8YVY - chains G and I of the 16 polymer chains in the assembly; structure by electron microscopy, 3.02 A resolution.

[Chain G]
Molecule: Spike glycoprotein E1
From: Semliki Forest virus 4
UniProtKB: A0A0E3T652 (A0A0E3T652_SFV); residues 1-438 here correspond to UniProt positions 816-1253 (UniProt number = residue number + 815)
Amino-acid sequence (438 residues; numbered 1 to 438; the number before each row is that of its first residue):
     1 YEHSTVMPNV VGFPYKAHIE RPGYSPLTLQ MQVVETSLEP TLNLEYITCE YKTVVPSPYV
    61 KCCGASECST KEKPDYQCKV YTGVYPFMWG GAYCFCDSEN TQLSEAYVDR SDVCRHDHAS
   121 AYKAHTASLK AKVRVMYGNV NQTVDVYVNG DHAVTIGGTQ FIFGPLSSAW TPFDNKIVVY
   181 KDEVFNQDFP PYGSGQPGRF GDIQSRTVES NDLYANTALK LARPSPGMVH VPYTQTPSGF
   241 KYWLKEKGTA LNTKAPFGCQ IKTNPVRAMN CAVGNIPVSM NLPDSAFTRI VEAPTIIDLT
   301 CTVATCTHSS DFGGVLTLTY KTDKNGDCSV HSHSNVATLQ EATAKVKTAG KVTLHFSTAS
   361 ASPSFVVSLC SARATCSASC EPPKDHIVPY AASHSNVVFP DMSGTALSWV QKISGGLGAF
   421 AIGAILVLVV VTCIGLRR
Disulfides: Cys49-Cys114, Cys62-Cys94, Cys63-Cys96, Cys259-Cys271, Cys301-Cys376, Cys306-Cys380, Cys328-Cys370
Glycans and other covalent adducts: N-acetylglucosamine (NAG) linked to Asn141

[Chain I]
Molecule: Spike glycoprotein E2
From: Semliki Forest virus 4
UniProtKB: A0A0E3T652 (A0A0E3T652_SFV); residues 5-422 here correspond to UniProt positions 338-755 (UniProt number = residue number + 333)
Amino-acid sequence (418 residues; numbered 5 to 422; the number before each row is that of its first residue):
     5 HFNVYKATRP YIAYCADCGA GHSCHSPVAI EAVRSEATDG MLKIQFSAQI GIDKSDNHDY
    65 TKIRYADGHA IENAVRSSLK VATSGDCFVH GTMGHFILAK CPPGEFLQVS IQDTRNAVRA
   125 CRIQYHHDPQ PVGREKFTIR PHYGKEIPCT TYQQTTAKTV EEIDMHMPPD TPDRTLLSQQ
   185 SGNVKITVGG KKVKYNCTCG TGNVGTTNSD MTINTCLIEQ CHVSVTDHKK WQFNSPFVPR
   245 ADEPARKGKV HIPFPLDNIT CRVPMAREPT VIHGKREVTL HLHPDHPTLF SYRTLGEDPQ
   305 YHEEWVTAAV ERTIPVPVDG MEYHWGNNDP VRLWSQLTTE GKPHGWPHQI VQYYYGLYPA
   365 ATVSAVVGMS LLALISIFAS CYMLVAARSK CLTPYALTPG AAVPWTLGIL CCAPRAHA
Disulfides: Cys19-Cys125, Cys91-Cys105, Cys201-Cys225, Cys203-Cys220
Glycans and other covalent adducts: N-acetylglucosamine (NAG) linked to Asn200, Asn262

[How chain G and chain I interact]
Contacting residue pairs - 16 pairs, chain G then chain I:
  Arg199(G) with His285(I), hydrogen bond; His287(I); Glu315(I), salt bridge
  Lys220(G) with Glu272(I), salt bridge
  Ala222(G) with Tyr147(I)
  Arg223(G) with Tyr147(I)
  Ser225(G) with Tyr147(I)
  Met228(G) with Arg266(I)
  His230(G) with His146(I)
  Pro232(G) with Tyr147(I), hydrophobic
  Thr234(G) with Arg271(I); Glu272(I)
  Gln235(G) with Arg271(I)
  Thr236(G) with His287(I)
  Pro237(G) with Arg271(I); His287(I)
Also at the interface, not in a pair above, chain G (14 interface residues in all): Gly198, Tyr242
Also at the interface, not in a pair above, chain I (9 interface residues in all): Ala313

[Summary]
14 residues of chain G and 9 residues of chain I are in contact, with 1 hydrogen bond and 2 salt bridges.
Polar pairs include Arg199(G)-Glu315(I), Lys220(G)-Glu272(I) and Arg199(G)-His285(I). Covalently linked
N-acetylglucosamine: at Asn141(G). Covalently linked N-acetylglucosamine: at Asn200(I) and Asn262(I).
Here chain G is Spike glycoprotein E1 and chain I is Spike glycoprotein E2, both from Semliki Forest virus 4.
Entry 8YVY (Semliki Forest virus virion) was determined by electron microscopy, deposited together with 8YVZ,
8YW1 and 8YW2.
